8FDU - chains A and C of the 3 polymer chains in the assembly; structure by electron microscopy, 3.30 A resolution.

== Chain A ==
Molecule: Cytoplasmic dynein 1 heavy chain 1, Serine--tRNA ligase
Organism: Homo sapiens
Notes: EC 6.1.1.11
Reference sequence: chimeric construct of Q14204, Q5SJX7: residues 3-1822 from Q14204 (DYHC1_HUMAN) positions 1458-3277 (UniProt number = residue number + 1455); residues 1823-1889 from Q5SJX7 positions 30-96 (UniProt number = residue number - 1793); residues 1890-3124 from Q14204 (DYHC1_HUMAN) positions 3412-4646 (UniProt number = residue number + 1522)
Sequence (3126 residues; numbered 1 to 3126; the number before each row is that of its first residue):
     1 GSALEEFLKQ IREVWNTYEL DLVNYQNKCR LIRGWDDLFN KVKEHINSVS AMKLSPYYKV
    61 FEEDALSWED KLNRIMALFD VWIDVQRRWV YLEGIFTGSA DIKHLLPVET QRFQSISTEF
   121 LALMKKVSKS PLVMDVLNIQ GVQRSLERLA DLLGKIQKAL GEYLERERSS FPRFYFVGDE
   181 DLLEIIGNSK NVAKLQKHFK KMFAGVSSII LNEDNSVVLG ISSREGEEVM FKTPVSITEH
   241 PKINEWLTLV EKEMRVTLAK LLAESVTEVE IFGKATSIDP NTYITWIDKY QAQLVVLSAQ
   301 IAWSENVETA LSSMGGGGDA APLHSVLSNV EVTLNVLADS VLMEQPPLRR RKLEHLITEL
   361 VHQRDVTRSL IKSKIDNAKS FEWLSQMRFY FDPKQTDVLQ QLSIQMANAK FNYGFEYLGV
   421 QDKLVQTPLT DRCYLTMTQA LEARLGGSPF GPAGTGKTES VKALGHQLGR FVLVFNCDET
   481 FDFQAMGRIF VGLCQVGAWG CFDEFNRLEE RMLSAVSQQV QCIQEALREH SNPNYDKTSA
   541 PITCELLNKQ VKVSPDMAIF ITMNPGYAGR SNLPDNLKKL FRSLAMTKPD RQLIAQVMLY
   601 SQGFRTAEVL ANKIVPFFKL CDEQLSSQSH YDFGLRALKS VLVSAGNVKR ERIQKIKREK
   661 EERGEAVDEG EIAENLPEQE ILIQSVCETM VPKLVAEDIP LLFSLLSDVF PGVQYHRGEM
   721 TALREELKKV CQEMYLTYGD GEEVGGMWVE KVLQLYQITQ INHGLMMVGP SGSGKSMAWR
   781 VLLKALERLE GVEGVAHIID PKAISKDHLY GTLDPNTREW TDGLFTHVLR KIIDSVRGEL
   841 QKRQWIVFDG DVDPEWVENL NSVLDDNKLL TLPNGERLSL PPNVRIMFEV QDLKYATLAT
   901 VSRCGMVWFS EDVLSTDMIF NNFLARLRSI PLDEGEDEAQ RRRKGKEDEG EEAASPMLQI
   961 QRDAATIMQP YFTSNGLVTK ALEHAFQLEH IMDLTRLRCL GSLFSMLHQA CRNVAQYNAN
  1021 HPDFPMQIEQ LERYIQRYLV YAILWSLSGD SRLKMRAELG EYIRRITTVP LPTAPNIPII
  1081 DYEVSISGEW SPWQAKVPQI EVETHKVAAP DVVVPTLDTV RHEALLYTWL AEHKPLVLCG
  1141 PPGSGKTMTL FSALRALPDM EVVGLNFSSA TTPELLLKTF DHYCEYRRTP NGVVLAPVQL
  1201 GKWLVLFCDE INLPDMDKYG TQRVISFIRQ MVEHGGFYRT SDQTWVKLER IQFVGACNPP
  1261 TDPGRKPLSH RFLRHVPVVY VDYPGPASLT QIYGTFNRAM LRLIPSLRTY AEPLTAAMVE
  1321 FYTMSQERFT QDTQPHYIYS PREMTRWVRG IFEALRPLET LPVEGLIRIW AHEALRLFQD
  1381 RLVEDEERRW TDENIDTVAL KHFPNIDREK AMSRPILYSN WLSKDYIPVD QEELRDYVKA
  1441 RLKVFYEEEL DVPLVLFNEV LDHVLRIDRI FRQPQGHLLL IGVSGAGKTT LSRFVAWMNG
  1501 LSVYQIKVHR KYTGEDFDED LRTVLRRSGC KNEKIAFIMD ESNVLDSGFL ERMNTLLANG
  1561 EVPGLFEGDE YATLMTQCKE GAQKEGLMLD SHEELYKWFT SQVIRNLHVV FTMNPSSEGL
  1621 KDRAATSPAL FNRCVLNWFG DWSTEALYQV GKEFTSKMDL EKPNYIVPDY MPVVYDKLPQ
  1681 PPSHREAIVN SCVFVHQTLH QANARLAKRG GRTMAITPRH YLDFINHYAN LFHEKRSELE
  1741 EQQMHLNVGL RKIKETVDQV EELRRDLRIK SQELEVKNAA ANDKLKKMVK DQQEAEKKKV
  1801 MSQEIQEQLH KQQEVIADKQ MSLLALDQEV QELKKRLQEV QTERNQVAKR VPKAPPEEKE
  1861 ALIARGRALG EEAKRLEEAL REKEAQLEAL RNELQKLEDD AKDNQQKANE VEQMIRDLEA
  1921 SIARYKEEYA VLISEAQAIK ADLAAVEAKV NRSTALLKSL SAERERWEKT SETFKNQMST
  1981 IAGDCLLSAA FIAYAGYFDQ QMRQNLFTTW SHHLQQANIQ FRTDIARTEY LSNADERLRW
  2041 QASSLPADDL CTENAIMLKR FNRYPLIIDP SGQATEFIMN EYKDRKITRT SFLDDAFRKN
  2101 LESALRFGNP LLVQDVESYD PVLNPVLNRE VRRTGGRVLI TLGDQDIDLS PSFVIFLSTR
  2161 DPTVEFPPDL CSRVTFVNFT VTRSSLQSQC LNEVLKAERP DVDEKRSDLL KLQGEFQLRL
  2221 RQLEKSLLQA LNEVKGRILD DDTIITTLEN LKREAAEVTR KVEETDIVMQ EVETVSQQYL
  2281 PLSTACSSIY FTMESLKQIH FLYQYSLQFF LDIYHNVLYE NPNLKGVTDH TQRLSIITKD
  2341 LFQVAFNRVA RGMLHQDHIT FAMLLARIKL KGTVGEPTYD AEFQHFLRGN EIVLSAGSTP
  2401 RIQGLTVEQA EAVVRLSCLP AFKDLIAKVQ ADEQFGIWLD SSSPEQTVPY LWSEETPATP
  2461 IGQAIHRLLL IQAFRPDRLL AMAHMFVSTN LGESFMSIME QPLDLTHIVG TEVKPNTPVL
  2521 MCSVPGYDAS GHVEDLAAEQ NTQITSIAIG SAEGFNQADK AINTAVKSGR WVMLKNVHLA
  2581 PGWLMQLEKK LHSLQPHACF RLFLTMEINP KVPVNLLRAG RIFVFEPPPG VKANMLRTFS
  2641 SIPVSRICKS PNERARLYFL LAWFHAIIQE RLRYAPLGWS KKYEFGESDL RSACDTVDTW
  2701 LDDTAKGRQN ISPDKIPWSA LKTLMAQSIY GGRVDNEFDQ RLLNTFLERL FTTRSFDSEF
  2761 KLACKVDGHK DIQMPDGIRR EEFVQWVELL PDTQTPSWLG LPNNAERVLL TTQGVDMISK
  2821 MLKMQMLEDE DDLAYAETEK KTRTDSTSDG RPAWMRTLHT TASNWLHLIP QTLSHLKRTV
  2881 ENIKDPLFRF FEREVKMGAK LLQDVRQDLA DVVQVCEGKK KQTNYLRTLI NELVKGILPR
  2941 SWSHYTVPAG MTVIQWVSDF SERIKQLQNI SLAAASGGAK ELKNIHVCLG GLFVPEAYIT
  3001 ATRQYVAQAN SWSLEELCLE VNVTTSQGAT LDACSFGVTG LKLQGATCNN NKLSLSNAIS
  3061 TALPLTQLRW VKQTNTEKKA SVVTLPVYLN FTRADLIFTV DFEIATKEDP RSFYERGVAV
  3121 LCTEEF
Unresolved in the structure: 1-1094, 1766-1948, 2279-3126
Construct notes: expression tag (1-2, 3125-3126)
Ligand contacts:
  - ADP (adenosine-5'-diphosphate), molecule 1: V1112, V1113, V1114, T1119, P1141, P1142, G1143, S1144, G1145, K1146, T1147, M1148, P1284, I1292, Y1293, F1296, P1341, R1342, T1345
  - ADP, molecule 2: V1452, P1453, L1454, V1455, F1457, V1460, V1483, S1484, G1485, A1486, G1487, K1488, T1489, T1490, W1642, R1719, L1722, N2128, R2173
UniProt features mapped onto this chain:
  - binding site (ATP): G451 to T458, G769 to S776, G1140 to T1147, G1482 to T1489
  - modified residue: K1958 (N6-acetyllysine), S2640 (Phosphoserine), K2761 (N6-acetyllysine), T2844 (Phosphothreonine), S2846 (Phosphoserine)
What the authors report for this chain:
  - mutagenesis - K1424A: decreased binding to Platelet-activating factor acetylhydrolase IB subunit beta, human LIS1 protein with a SNAP tag (chain C) (from molecular simulation)

== Chain C ==
Molecule: Platelet-activating factor acetylhydrolase IB subunit beta, human LIS1 protein with a SNAP tag
Organism: Homo sapiens
Reference sequence: P43034 (LIS1_HUMAN); residues 3-411 here correspond to UniProt positions 2-410 (UniProt number = residue number - 1)
Sequence (598 residues; numbered 1 to 598; the number before each row is that of its first residue):
     1 GSVLSQRQRD ELNRAIADYL RSNGYEEAYS VFKKEAELDV NEELDKKYAG LLEKKWTSVI
    61 RLQKKVMELE SKLNEAKEEF TSGGPLGQKR DPKEWIPRPP EKYALSGHRS PVTRVIFHPV
   121 FSVMVSASED ATIKVWDYET GDFERTLKGH TDSVQDISFD HSGKLLASCS ADMTIKLWDF
   181 QGFECIRTMH GHDHNVSSVA IMPNGDHIVS ASRDKTIKMW EVQTGYCVKT FTGHREWVRM
   241 VRPNQDGTLI ASCSNDQTVR VWVVATKECK AELREHEHVV ECISWAPESS YSSISEATGS
   301 ETKKSGKPGP FLLSGSRDKT IKMWDVSTGM CLMTLVGHDN WVRGVLFHSG GKFILSCADD
   361 KTLRVWDYKN KRCMKTLNAH EHFVTSLDFH KTAPYVVTGS VDQTVKVWEC RGAGAGADKD
   421 CEMKRTTLDS PLGKLELSGC EQGLHRIIFL GKGTSAADAV EVPAPAAVLG GPEPLMQATA
   481 WLNAYFHQPE AIEEFPVPAL HHPVFQQESF TRQVLWKLLK VVKFGEVISY SHLAALAGNP
   541 AATAAVKTAL SGNPVPILIP CHRVVQGDLD VGGYEGGLAV KEWLLAHEGH RLGKPGLG
Unresolved in the structure: 1-95, 412-598
Construct notes: expression tag (1-2)
UniProt features mapped onto this chain:
  - region: F389 to R411 (Interaction with NDEL1)
  - modified residue: K54 (N6-acetyllysine), S110 (Phosphoserine)
What the authors report for this chain:
  - disease-associated variants - M173T, R239H, D339G, F383L: decreased binding to Cytoplasmic dynein 1 heavy chain 1, Serine--tRNA ligase (chain A) (from molecular simulation)

== Interface between chain A and chain C ==
Contacting residue pairs - 47 pairs, chain A then chain C:
  N1420(A) - K319(C)  hydrogen bond (backbone-side chain)
  W1421(A) - K319(C)  hydrogen bond (backbone-side chain)
  W1421(A) - D339(C)
  W1421(A) - N340(C)
  L1422(A) - D339(C)
  S1423(A) - K319(C)  hydrogen bond (backbone-side chain)
  S1423(A) - D339(C)
  K1424(A) - G337(C)
  K1424(A) - H338(C)
  K1424(A) - D339(C)
  E1433(A) - K361(C)  salt bridge
  Y1437(A) - N340(C)  hydrogen bond
  Y1437(A) - F383(C)  hydrophobic
  A1440(A) - H382(C)
  A1440(A) - F383(C)  hydrophobic
  R1441(A) - N340(C)
  R1441(A) - W341(C)
  R1441(A) - R343(C)
  R1441(A) - D359(C)  salt bridge
  R1441(A) - F383(C)
  E1447(A) - N195(C)
  E1447(A) - R213(C)  hydrogen bond (backbone-side chain)
  E1447(A) - W237(C)
  E1448(A) - R213(C)  hydrogen bond (backbone-side chain)
  E1448(A) - W237(C)
  E1448(A) - R239(C)  salt bridge
  E1448(A) - R317(C)  salt bridge
  W1497(A) - H278(C)
  W1497(A) - R317(C)
  W1497(A) - W341(C)  hydrophobic
  M1498(A) - H278(C)  hydrogen bond (backbone-side chain)
  M1498(A) - W341(C)  hydrophobic
  N1499(A) - H278(C)
  G1500(A) - Q257(C)  hydrogen bond (backbone-side chain)
  G1500(A) - H278(C)  hydrogen bond (backbone-side chain)
  N1532(A) - R274(C)  hydrogen bond (backbone-side chain)
  K1534(A) - E277(C)  salt bridge
  K1584(A) - E272(C)  hydrogen bond (side chain-backbone)
  K1584(A) - R274(C)
  R2132(A) - R213(C)
  R2133(A) - H194(C)
  T2134(A) - M173(C)
  T2134(A) - H194(C)
  G2135(A) - D152(C)
  G2135(A) - A171(C)
  R2137(A) - M173(C)
  R2137(A) - D193(C)
Also at the interface, not in a pair above, chain A (24 interface residues in all): K1443
Also at the interface, not in a pair above, chain C (29 interface residues in all): N255, V336, V401

== Summary ==
24 residues of chain A and 29 residues of chain C are in contact; the contacts include 11 hydrogen bonds and 5
salt bridges. Among the polar pairs are E1433(A)-K361(C), R1441(A)-D359(C) and E1448(A)-R239(C). From the
paper: M173T, R239H and D339G of chain C, among others, reduce binding to Cytoplasmic dynein 1 heavy chain 1,
Serine--tRNA ligase (chain A); K1424A of chain A reduces binding to Platelet-activating factor acetylhydrolase
IB subunit beta, human LIS1 protein with a SNAP tag (chain C).
Chain A is Cytoplasmic dynein 1 heavy chain 1, Serine--tRNA ligase and chain C is Platelet-activating factor
acetylhydrolase IB subunit beta, human LIS1 protein with a SNAP tag, both from Homo sapiens; the structure,
Engineered human dynein motor domain in the microtubule-unbound state with LIS1 complex in the buffer
containing ..., was determined by electron microscopy, deposited together with 8FCY, 8FD6 and 8FDT.
